PDB entry 3C4U | X-ray diffraction, 1.83 A resolution | chains A and B

Chain A (and B):
Molecule: Fructose-bisphosphate aldolase
Source organism: Helicobacter pylori
Notes: EC 4.1.2.13; chain B of this document is another copy of the same molecule, construct and numbering; everything in this record applies to it too
Reference sequence: P56109 (ALF_HELPY); numbering as in UniProt (aligned over 1-307)
Chain sequence (307 residues; numbered 1 to 307; the number before each row is that of its first residue):
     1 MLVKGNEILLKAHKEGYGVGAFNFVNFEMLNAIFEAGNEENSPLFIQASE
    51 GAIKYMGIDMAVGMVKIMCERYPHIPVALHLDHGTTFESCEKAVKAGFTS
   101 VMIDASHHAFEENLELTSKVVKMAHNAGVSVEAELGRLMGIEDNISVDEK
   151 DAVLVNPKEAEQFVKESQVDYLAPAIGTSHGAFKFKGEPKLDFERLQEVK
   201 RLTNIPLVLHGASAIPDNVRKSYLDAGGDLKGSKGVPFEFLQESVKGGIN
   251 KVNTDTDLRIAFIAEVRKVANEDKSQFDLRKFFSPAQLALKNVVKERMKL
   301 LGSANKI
Not modelled in the structure: 138-152
Sequence notes: conflict Ala48 (Thr in P56109), Ile67 (Thr in P56109)
Ion coordination: Zn2+: His83, Glu134, His180, His210
Curated features (UniProtKB/Swiss-Prot):
  - active site: Asp82 (Proton donor)
  - binding site (D-glyceraldehyde 3-phosphate): Ser49
  - binding site (Zn(2+)): His83, Asp104, Glu134, His180, His210
  - binding site (dihydroxyacetone phosphate): Gly181, Gly211 to Ser213, Asn253 to Thr256

Chain A / chain B interface:
Contacting residue pairs (94; chain A residue first):
  Val25(A) - Leu279(B)  hydrophobic
  Val25(A) - Arg280(B)
  Asn26(A) - Glu28(B)  hydrogen bond
  Asn26(A) - Phe283(B)
  Phe27(A) - Tyr55(B)
  Phe27(A) - Met56(B)
  Phe27(A) - Met60(B)  hydrophobic
  Glu28(A) - Asn26(B)  hydrogen bond
  Glu28(A) - Tyr55(B)  hydrogen bond
  Met29(A) - Leu279(B)  hydrophobic
  Gly51(A) - Arg280(B)
  Tyr55(A) - Phe27(B)
  Tyr55(A) - Glu28(B)  hydrogen bond
  Tyr55(A) - Arg280(B)
  Tyr55(A) - Phe283(B)
  Tyr55(A) - Ser284(B)
  Tyr55(A) - Gln287(B)  hydrogen bond
  Met56(A) - Phe27(B)
  Met56(A) - Arg71(B)  hydrogen bond (backbone-side chain)
  Gly57(A) - Arg71(B)
  Asp59(A) - Ile67(B)
  Asp59(A) - Arg71(B)  salt bridge
  Met60(A) - Phe27(B)  hydrophobic
  Met60(A) - Met64(B)
  Met60(A) - Ile67(B)  hydrophobic
  Met60(A) - Met68(B)  hydrophobic
  Met60(A) - Arg71(B)
  Gly63(A) - Ile67(B)
  Met64(A) - Met60(B)
  Ile67(A) - Asp59(B)
  Ile67(A) - Met60(B)  hydrophobic
  Ile67(A) - Gly63(B)
  Met68(A) - Met60(B)  hydrophobic
  Arg71(A) - Met56(B)  hydrogen bond (side chain-backbone)
  Arg71(A) - Gly57(B)
  Arg71(A) - Asp59(B)  salt bridge
  Arg71(A) - Met60(B)
  Tyr223(A) - Lys274(B)  hydrogen bond (side chain-backbone)
  Tyr223(A) - Ser275(B)
  Tyr223(A) - Gln276(B)  hydrogen bond (side chain-backbone)
  Tyr223(A) - Phe277(B)
  Gly227(A) - Lys274(B)
  Gly228(A) - Lys274(B)
  Asp229(A) - Lys274(B)  hydrogen bond (backbone-backbone)
  Asp229(A) - Ser275(B)
  Ser233(A) - Phe277(B)
  Thr256(A) - Phe277(B)
  Arg259(A) - Phe277(B)
  Arg259(A) - Asp278(B)  salt bridge
  Ile260(A) - Phe277(B)  hydrophobic
  Phe262(A) - Leu279(B)  hydrophobic
  Ile263(A) - Gln276(B)
  Ile263(A) - Phe277(B)
  Ile263(A) - Leu279(B)  hydrophobic
  Ile263(A) - Phe282(B)  hydrophobic
  Val266(A) - Val266(B)  hydrophobic
  Arg267(A) - Ala270(B)  hydrogen bond (side chain-backbone)
  Arg267(A) - Asp273(B)  hydrogen bond (side chain-backbone)
  Arg267(A) - Lys274(B)  hydrogen bond (side chain-backbone)
  Arg267(A) - Gln276(B)  hydrogen bond (side chain-backbone)
  Arg267(A) - Phe282(B)
  Ala270(A) - Arg267(B)  hydrogen bond (backbone-side chain)
  Asp273(A) - Arg267(B)  hydrogen bond (backbone-side chain)
  Lys274(A) - Tyr223(B)  hydrogen bond (backbone-side chain)
  Lys274(A) - Gly227(B)
  Lys274(A) - Gly228(B)
  Lys274(A) - Asp229(B)  hydrogen bond (backbone-backbone)
  Lys274(A) - Arg267(B)  hydrogen bond (backbone-side chain)
  Ser275(A) - Tyr223(B)
  Ser275(A) - Asp229(B)
  Gln276(A) - Tyr223(B)  hydrogen bond (backbone-side chain)
  Gln276(A) - Ile263(B)
  Gln276(A) - Arg267(B)  hydrogen bond (backbone-side chain)
  Phe277(A) - Tyr223(B)
  Phe277(A) - Leu230(B)  hydrophobic
  Phe277(A) - Ser233(B)
  Phe277(A) - Thr256(B)
  Phe277(A) - Arg259(B)
  Phe277(A) - Ile260(B)  hydrophobic
  Phe277(A) - Ile263(B)
  Asp278(A) - Arg259(B)  salt bridge
  Leu279(A) - Val25(B)  hydrophobic
  Leu279(A) - Met29(B)  hydrophobic
  Leu279(A) - Phe262(B)  hydrophobic
  Leu279(A) - Ile263(B)  hydrophobic
  Arg280(A) - Gly51(B)
  Arg280(A) - Tyr55(B)
  Phe282(A) - Ile263(B)  hydrophobic
  Phe282(A) - Arg267(B)
  Phe283(A) - Asn26(B)
  Phe283(A) - Tyr55(B)
  Phe283(A) - Phe283(B)  hydrophobic
  Ser284(A) - Tyr55(B)
  Gln287(A) - Tyr55(B)  hydrogen bond
Interface residues without a listed pair, chain A (43 interface residues in all): Ala52, Leu230
Interface residues without a listed pair, chain B (43 interface residues in all): Ala52

Overview:
The chain A/chain B interface involves 43 residues from each chain; the contacts include 22 hydrogen bonds and
4 salt bridges. Polar contacts include Asp59(A)-Arg71(B), Arg259(A)-Asp278(B) and Asn26(A)-Glu28(B).
Chain A and chain B are both Fructose-bisphosphate aldolase (Helicobacter pylori); the structure, Structure of
class II fructose-biphosphate aldolase from helicobacter pylori, was determined by X-ray diffraction,
deposited together with 3C52 and 3C56.
